2P66 - chains B and A of the 4 polymer chains in the assembly; structure by X-ray diffraction, 2.50 A resolution.

== Chain B ==
Molecule: 16-nt DNA strand
Sequence (16 nucleotides; numbered 1 to 16; the number before each row is that of its first residue):
     1 CCGACAGCGCATCAGC

== Chain A ==
Name: DNA polymerase beta
Organism: Homo sapiens
Notes: EC 2.7.7.7, 4.2.99.-
UniProt: P06746 (DPOLB_HUMAN); residues 1-335 here = UniProt positions 1-335
Chain sequence (335 residues; row label = number of the first residue in the row):
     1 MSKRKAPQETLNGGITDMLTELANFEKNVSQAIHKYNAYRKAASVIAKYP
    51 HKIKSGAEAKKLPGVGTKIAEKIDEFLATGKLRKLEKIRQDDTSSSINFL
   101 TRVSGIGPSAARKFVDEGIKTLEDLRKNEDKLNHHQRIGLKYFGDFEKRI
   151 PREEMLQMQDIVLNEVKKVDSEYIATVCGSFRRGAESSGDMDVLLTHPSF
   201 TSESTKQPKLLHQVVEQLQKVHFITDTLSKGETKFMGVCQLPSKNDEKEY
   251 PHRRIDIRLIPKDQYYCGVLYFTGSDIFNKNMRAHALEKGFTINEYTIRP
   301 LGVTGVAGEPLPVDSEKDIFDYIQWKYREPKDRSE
Unresolved in the structure: 1-6, 205-207
Curated features (UniProtKB/Swiss-Prot):
  - region: Arg183 to Asp192 (DNA-binding)
  - active site: Lys72 (Nucleophile)
  - binding site (K(+)): Lys60, Leu62, Val65, Thr101, Val103, Ile106
  - binding site (Na(+)): Lys60, Leu62, Val65, Thr101, Val103, Ile106
  - binding site (dATP): Arg149, Ser180, Arg183, Gly189, Asp190
  - binding site (dCTP): Arg149, Ser180, Arg183, Gly189, Asp190
  - binding site (dGTP): Arg149, Ser180, Arg183, Gly189, Asp190, Asp192
  - binding site (dTTP): Arg149, Ser180, Arg183, Gly189, Asp190
  - binding site (Mg(2+)): Asp190, Asp192, Asp256
  - modified residue: Lys72 (N6-acetyllysine), Arg83 (Omega-N-methylarginine), Arg152 (Omega-N-methylarginine)
  - cross-link (Glycyl lysine isopeptide (Lys-Gly)): Lys41 (interchain with G-Cter in ubiquitin), Lys61 (interchain with G-Cter in ubiquitin), Lys81 (interchain with G-Cter in ubiquitin)
  - natural variant: Leu22 (L22P: Found in a gastric cancer sample; uncertain significance), Tyr39 (Y39C: Found in a gastric cancer sample; uncertain significance), Gly118 (G118V: Decreased DNA-directed DNA polymerase activity), Arg137 (R137Q: Decreased function in base-excision repair), Arg149 (R149I: Decreased DNA-directed DNA polymerase activity), Asp160 (D160N: Found in a gastric cancer sample; uncertain significance), Cys239 (C239R: Found in a gastric cancer sample; uncertain significance), Lys289 (K289M: Found in a colon cancer sample; uncertain significance), Asn294 (N294D: Found in a gastric cancer sample; uncertain significance), Glu295 (E295K: Found in a gastric cancer sample; uncertain significance)
  - mutagenesis: Phe25 (F25W: No effect on 5'-dRP lyase activity. Decreased ssDNA binding), His34 (H34G: Decreased 5'-dRP lyase activity. Decreased ssDNA binding), Lys35 (K35A: Decreased 5'-dRP lyase activity. Decreased ssDNA binding. Loss of 5'-dRP lyase activity; when associated with A-68 and A-72. Decreased ssDNA binding; when associated with A-68 and A-72 ...), Tyr39 (Y39F: No effect on 5'-dRP lyase activity; Y39Q: Abolishes DNA polymerase and 5'-dRP lyase activity), Lys41 (K41R: Abolishes ubiquitination; when associated with R-61 and R-81), Lys60 (K60A: Decreased 5'-dRP lyase activity. Decreased ssDNA binding), Lys61 (K61R: Abolishes ubiquitination; when associated with R-41 and R-81), Lys68 (K68A: No effect on 5'-dRP lyase activity. Decreased ssDNA binding. Loss of 5'-dRP lyase activity; when associated with A-35 and A-72. Decreased ssDNA binding; when associated with A-35 and A-72 ...), Glu71 (E71Q: No effect on 5'-dRP lyase activity. No effect on structure shown by circular dichroism. No effect on ssDNA binding), Lys72 (K72A: Severely reduced 5'-dRP lyase activity. Does not affect ssDNA binding. Loss of 5'-dRP lyase activity; when associated with A-35 and A-68. Decreased ssDNA binding ...), Glu75 (E75A: Slightly decreased 5'-dRP lyase activity. Decreased ssDNA binding. No effect on structure shown by circular dichroism), Lys81 (K81R: Abolishes ubiquitination; when associated with R-41 and R-61), 5 further mutagenesis entries in UniProt
Bound ions: Na+ site 1: Lys60, Leu62, Val65; Na+ site 2: Thr101, Val103, Ile106 (shared with 1 residue of chain C)

== Interface between chain B and chain A ==
Contacting residue pairs (15; chain B residue first):
  DC5(B) - His34(A)  stacking on the base
  DA6(B) - Tyr271(A)  hydrogen bond to the base
  DC8(B) - Tyr296(A)  sugar contact
  DG9(B) - Thr233(A)  hydrogen bond to the phosphate
  DG9(B) - Lys234(A)  phosphate contact
  DC10(B) - Ser229(A)  phosphate contact
  DC10(B) - Lys230(A)  hydrogen bond to the phosphate
  DC10(B) - Gly231(A)  phosphate contact
  DC10(B) - Glu232(A)  hydrogen bond to the phosphate
  DC10(B) - Thr233(A)  hydrogen bond to the phosphate
  DC10(B) - Lys234(A)  hydrogen bond to the phosphate
  DA11(B) - Ser229(A)  sugar contact
  DA11(B) - Lys230(A)  hydrogen bond to the phosphate
  DT12(B) - Asn133(A)  phosphate contact
  DT12(B) - His134(A)  phosphate contact
Interface residues without a listed pair, chain A (12 interface residues in all): Leu228

== In short ==
7 residues of chain B face 12 of chain A across their interface, with 7 hydrogen bonds and 1 aromatic stacking
contact. Polar contacts include DA6(B)-Tyr271(A), DG9(B)-Thr233(A) and DC10(B)-Lys230(A).
Here chain B is a 16-nt DNA strand and chain A is DNA polymerase beta (Homo sapiens). Entry 2P66 (Human DNA
Polymerase beta complexed with tetrahydrofuran (abasic site) containing DNA) was determined by X-ray
diffraction.
